3K9X - chains A and B; structure by X-ray diffraction, 1.90 A resolution.

[Chain A]
Protein: PROTEIN (Coagulation factor X)
From: Homo sapiens
Notes: EC 3.4.21.6; fragment: EGF-LIKE DOMAINS to 178)
Reference sequence: P00742 (FA10_HUMAN); residues 85-178 here = UniProt positions 85-178
Amino-acid sequence (94 residues; each row starts with the number of its first residue):
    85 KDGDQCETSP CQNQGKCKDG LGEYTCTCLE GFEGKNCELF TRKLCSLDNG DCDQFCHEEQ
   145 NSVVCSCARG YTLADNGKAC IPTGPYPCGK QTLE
Disordered / not traced: 85-89, 104-106
Cystine bridges: Cys90-Cys101, Cys95-Cys110, Cys112-Cys121, Cys129-Cys140, Cys136-Cys149, Cys151-Cys164
Curated features (UniProtKB/Swiss-Prot):
  - modified residue: Asp103 (3R: -3-hydroxyaspartate)
  - natural variant: Glu91 (E91K: In FA10D), Glu142 (E142K: In FA10D; uncertain significance), Cys149 (C149Y: In FA10D), Cys151 (C151Y: In FA10D)

[Chain B]
Protein: PROTEIN (Coagulation factor X)
From: Homo sapiens
Notes: EC 3.4.21.6; fragment: CATALYTIC DOMAINS to 472)
Reference sequence: P00742 (FA10_HUMAN); the construct lacks a stretch of the UniProt sequence and is renumbered around it, so the offset changes along the chain: 16-61 = UniProt 235-280; 62-124 = UniProt 282-344; 125-131 = UniProt 346-352; 132-145 = UniProt 355-368; 4 more segments
Amino-acid sequence (238 residues; row label = number of the first residue in the row; note: 2 numbers in that range are skipped by the numbering (no residue carries them; nothing is unmodelled there); a row labelled like 131A-131B holds insertion residues (131A, then the next letters in order)):
    16 IVGGQECKDG ECPWQALLIN EENEGFCGGT ILSEFYILTA AHCLYQ
   61A A
    62 KRFKVRVGDR NTEQEEGGEA VHEVEVVIKH NRFTKETYDF DIAVLRLKTP ITFRMNVAPA
   122 CLP
  124A E
   125 RDWAEST
131A-131B LM
   132 TQKTGIVSGF GRTH
   147 EKGRQSTRLK MLEVPYVDRN SCKLSSSFII TQNMFCAGY
185A-185B DT
   186 KQEDACQGDS GGPHVTRFKD TYFVTGIVSW GEG
   220 CARK
  223A G
   224 KYGIYTKVTA FLKWIDRSMK TRGLP
Cystine bridges: Cys22-Cys27, Cys42-Cys58, Cys168-Cys182, Cys191-Cys220
Bound ions: Ca2+: Asp70, Asn72, Gln75, Glu80; Na+: Tyr185, Asp185A, Arg222, Lys224
Ligand contacts: MBM (N-{N'-(2-methyl-1-benzofuran-5-yl)-N-[(3S)-2-oxo-1-(2-oxo-2-pyrrolidin-1-ylethyl)azepan-3-yl]carbamimidoyl}pyridine-3-carboxamide): Glu97, Thr98, Tyr99, Glu147, Phe174, Asp189, Ala190, Cys191, Gln192, Ser195, Val213, Ser214, Trp215, Gly216, Gly218, Cys220, Arg222, Gly226, Ile227, Tyr228
Curated features (UniProtKB/Swiss-Prot):
  - active site (Charge relay system): His57, Asp102, Ser195

[Interface between chain A and chain B]
Inter-chain disulfides: Cys172(A)-Cys122(B)
Residue-residue contacts (47; chain A residue first):
  Asn133(A) with Trp127(B), hydrogen bond; Phe203(B)
  Cys136(A) with Lys204(B), hydrogen bond (backbone-side chain)
  Asp137(A) with Lys204(B)
  Gln138(A) with Trp127(B), hydrogen bond (backbone-side chain)
  Phe139(A) with Leu123(B); Pro124(B), hydrophobic; Glu124A(B); Trp127(B), hydrophobic; Phe208(B), hydrophobic
  Cys140(A) with Trp127(B)
  Ser150(A) with Glu124A(B), hydrogen bond
  Ala152(A) with Cys122(B), hydrophobic
  Arg153(A) with Leu47(B); Ser48(B); Glu49(B), salt bridge; Met242(B)
  Tyr170(A) with Phe114(B), hydrophobic; Arg115(B); Met116(B); Pro120(B)
  Cys172(A) with Pro120(B); Ala121(B); Cys122(B), disulfide; Thr206(B)
  Gly173(A) with Trp29(B); Pro120(B), hydrogen bond (backbone-backbone); Ala121(B); Cys122(B), hydrogen bond (backbone-side chain); Asp205(B); Thr206(B); Tyr207(B), hydrogen bond (backbone-backbone)
  Lys174(A) with Pro28(B); Trp29(B); Asp205(B); Thr206(B), hydrogen bond
  Gln175(A) with Gly25(B); Glu26(B), hydrogen bond (side chain-backbone); Tyr207(B)
  Thr176(A) with Gly25(B), hydrogen bond (backbone-backbone); Pro28(B); Arg115(B); Met116(B), hydrogen bond; Asn117(B), hydrogen bond (side chain-backbone); Ala119(B)
  Leu177(A) with Met116(B)
  Glu178(A) with Met116(B)
Interface residues without a listed pair, chain A (20 interface residues in all): His141, Tyr155, Pro171
Interface residues without a listed pair, chain B (29 interface residues in all): Asp24, Val118, Thr131

[In short]
Chain A and chain B form an interface of 20 and 29 residues respectively; the contacts include 1 disulfide
bond, 12 hydrogen bonds and 1 salt bridge. Among the polar pairs are Arg153(A)-Glu49(B), Asn133(A)-Trp127(B)
and Cys136(A)-Lys204(B). Chain B binds compound MBM.
Chain A is PROTEIN (Coagulation factor X) and chain B is PROTEIN (Coagulation factor X), both from Homo
sapiens; the structure, X-ray crystal structure of human fxa in complex with
(S)-N-((2-METHYLBENZOFURAN-5-YLAMINO)(2-OXO-1-(2-OXO-2- (PYRROLIDIN-1-YL)ETHYL)AZEPAN-3-
YLAMINO)METHYLENE)NICOTINAMIDE, was determined by X-ray diffraction.
